4ADJ - chains A and B of the 3 polymer chains in the assembly; structure by X-ray diffraction, 1.94 A resolution.

Chain A (and B):
Protein: E1 envelope glycoprotein
Source organism: Rubella virus
Notes: fragment: ectodomain; chain B of this document is another copy of the same molecule, construct and numbering; everything in this record applies to it too
Reference sequence: P08563 (POLS_RUBVM); residues 1-436 here correspond to UniProt positions 583-1018 (UniProt number = residue number + 582)
Sequence (473 residues; each row starts with the number of its first residue):
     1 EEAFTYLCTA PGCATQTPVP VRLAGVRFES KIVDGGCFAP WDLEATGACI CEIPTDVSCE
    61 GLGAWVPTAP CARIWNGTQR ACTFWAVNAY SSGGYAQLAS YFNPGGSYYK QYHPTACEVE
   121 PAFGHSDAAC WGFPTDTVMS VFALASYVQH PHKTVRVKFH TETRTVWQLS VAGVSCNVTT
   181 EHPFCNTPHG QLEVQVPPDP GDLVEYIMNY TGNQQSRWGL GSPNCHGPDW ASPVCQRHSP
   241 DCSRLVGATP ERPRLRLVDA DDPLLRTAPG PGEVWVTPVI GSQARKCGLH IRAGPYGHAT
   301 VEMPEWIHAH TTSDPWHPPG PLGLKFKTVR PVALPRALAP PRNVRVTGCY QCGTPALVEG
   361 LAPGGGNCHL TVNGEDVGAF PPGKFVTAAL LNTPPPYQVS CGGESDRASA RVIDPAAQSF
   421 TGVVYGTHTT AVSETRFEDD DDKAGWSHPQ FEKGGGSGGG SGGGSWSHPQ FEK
Disordered / not traced: 1, 210-213, 437-473 (chain B: 1, 210-212, 436-473)
Disulfide bonds: Cys8-Cys13, Cys37-Cys242, Cys49-Cys287, Cys51-Cys130, Cys59-Cys71, Cys82-Cys117, Cys176-Cys185, Cys225-Cys235, Cys349-Cys352, Cys368-Cys401
Glycans and other covalent adducts: N-acetylglucosamine (NAG) linked to Asn177
Ion coordination: Na+: Asn88, Ala89, Asp136, Thr137; Ca2+: Asn88, Ala89, Asp136, Thr137
Curated features (UniProtKB/Swiss-Prot):
  - binding site (Ca(2+)): Asn88, Ala89, Asp136, Thr137
  - glycosylation: Asn76 (N-linked (GlcNAc...) asparagine), Asn177 (N-linked (GlcNAc...) asparagine), Asn209 (N-linked (GlcNAc...) asparagine), Thr429 (O-linked (GalNAc...) threonine), Thr430 (O-linked (GalNAc...) threonine)

How chain A and chain B interact:
Residue-residue contacts (130; chain A residue first):
  Val33(A) - Pro228(B)
  Asp34(A) - Pro228(B)
  Phe38(A) - His226(B)
  Gln79(A) - Gly270(B)
  Gln79(A) - Pro271(B)
  Arg80(A) - Thr267(B)
  Asn103(A) - Phe123(B)
  Ser107(A) - Phe123(B)  hydrogen bond (side chain-backbone)
  Ser107(A) - Gly124(B)
  Tyr108(A) - Phe123(B)
  Tyr108(A) - Gly124(B)
  Gln111(A) - Gly124(B)
  Pro114(A) - Pro263(B)
  Thr115(A) - Asp262(B)
  Thr115(A) - Pro263(B)
  Ala116(A) - Pro263(B)
  Ala116(A) - Leu264(B)
  Glu118(A) - Arg256(B)  salt bridge
  Phe159(A) - Asn224(B)
  Phe159(A) - His226(B)
  Glu162(A) - Pro200(B)
  Glu162(A) - Leu220(B)
  Glu162(A) - Trp316(B)
  Arg164(A) - Pro198(B)
  Thr180(A) - Gln195(B)
  Thr180(A) - Pro198(B)
  Glu181(A) - Gln195(B)  hydrogen bond (backbone-side chain)
  Glu181(A) - Pro197(B)
  Glu181(A) - Pro198(B)
  Glu181(A) - Pro318(B)
  His182(A) - Gly320(B)
  Pro183(A) - Gln195(B)
  Phe184(A) - Phe4(B)  hydrophobic
  Phe184(A) - Tyr6(B)
  Phe184(A) - Gln195(B)
  Gln191(A) - Phe4(B)
  Glu193(A) - Lys325(B)  salt bridge
  Asp199(A) - Pro198(B)
  Cys225(A) - His226(B)
  Val234(A) - His226(B)
  His238(A) - His226(B)  hydrogen bond (side chain-backbone)
  His238(A) - Gly227(B)
  Leu245(A) - His298(B)
  Val246(A) - Trp230(B)
  Val246(A) - Gly297(B)
  Gly247(A) - Trp230(B)
  Gly247(A) - Gly297(B)  hydrogen bond (backbone-backbone)
  Gly247(A) - His298(B)
  Thr249(A) - His298(B)  hydrogen bond
  Glu251(A) - Arg254(B)  salt bridge
  Arg252(A) - Ala268(B)
  Arg252(A) - Gly270(B)
  Arg252(A) - Glu273(B)  salt bridge
  Lys327(A) - Lys325(B)
  Val329(A) - Glu2(B)
  Val329(A) - Ala3(B)
  Val329(A) - Phe4(B)
  Pro331(A) - Phe4(B)
  Val332(A) - Phe4(B)  hydrogen bond (backbone-backbone)
  Val332(A) - Thr17(B)
  Leu334(A) - Thr5(B)
  Leu334(A) - Tyr6(B)
  Cys352(A) - Pro228(B)
  Thr354(A) - Ala309(B)
  Thr354(A) - His310(B)  hydrogen bond (side chain-backbone)
  Thr354(A) - Thr311(B)
  Pro355(A) - Thr312(B)
  Pro355(A) - Trp316(B)
  Asn367(A) - Cys8(B)
  Val377(A) - Pro319(B)
  Gly378(A) - Pro319(B)
  Ala379(A) - Cys8(B)
  Ala379(A) - Ala10(B)
  Ala379(A) - Cys13(B)
  Phe380(A) - Ala10(B)  hydrophobic
  Pro381(A) - Pro11(B)
  Pro381(A) - Gly12(B)
  Pro381(A) - Cys13(B)
  Ala388(A) - Trp316(B)  hydrogen bond (backbone-side chain)
  Leu390(A) - Leu220(B)  hydrophobic
  Leu390(A) - Trp316(B)
  Gln418(A) - Ala309(B)  hydrogen bond (side chain-backbone)
  Gln418(A) - His310(B)  hydrogen bond (backbone-side chain)
  Ser419(A) - Pro228(B)
  Ser419(A) - Trp230(B)  hydrogen bond (backbone-side chain)
  Thr421(A) - Trp306(B)
  Thr421(A) - Ala309(B)
  Thr421(A) - His310(B)  hydrogen bond (backbone-side chain)
  Gly422(A) - Val301(B)
  Gly422(A) - Glu302(B)  hydrogen bond (backbone-backbone)
  Gly422(A) - Glu305(B)
  Gly422(A) - Trp306(B)
  Val423(A) - Ala231(B)  hydrophobic
  Val423(A) - Ala299(B)  hydrophobic
  Val423(A) - Thr300(B)
  Val424(A) - Ala299(B)
  Val424(A) - Thr300(B)  hydrogen bond (backbone-backbone)
  Val424(A) - Glu302(B)
  Tyr425(A) - His298(B)
  Tyr425(A) - Ala299(B)  hydrophobic
  Gly426(A) - Pro295(B)
  Gly426(A) - His298(B)  hydrogen bond (backbone-backbone)
  Thr427(A) - Ala268(B)
  Thr427(A) - Pro269(B)
  Thr427(A) - Arg292(B)
  Thr427(A) - Ala293(B)
  His428(A) - Ile291(B)
  His428(A) - Arg292(B)
  His428(A) - Ala293(B)  hydrogen bond (backbone-backbone)
  Thr429(A) - His290(B)
  Thr429(A) - Ile291(B)
  Thr429(A) - Arg292(B)
  Thr430(A) - Ala45(B)
  Thr430(A) - His290(B)
  Thr430(A) - Ile291(B)  hydrogen bond (backbone-backbone)
  Ala431(A) - Leu289(B)
  Val432(A) - Gly47(B)
  Val432(A) - Pro67(B)
  Val432(A) - Gly288(B)
  Val432(A) - Leu289(B)  hydrogen bond (backbone-backbone)
  Val432(A) - Ile291(B)  hydrophobic
  Glu434(A) - Gly281(B)
  Glu434(A) - Ser282(B)  hydrogen bond
  Glu434(A) - Gln283(B)  hydrogen bond (side chain-backbone)
  Glu434(A) - Lys286(B)
  Glu434(A) - Cys287(B)
  Glu434(A) - Gly288(B)
  Thr435(A) - Ala64(B)
  Thr435(A) - Gln283(B)  hydrogen bond (backbone-side chain)
  Thr435(A) - Lys286(B)  hydrogen bond
Also at the interface, not in a pair above, chain A (74 interface residues in all): Glu2, Gly35, Pro104, Lys110, Cys235, Arg330, Gly353, Asp376, Pro415
Also at the interface, not in a pair above, chain B (81 interface residues in all): Thr15, Thr46, Ala48, Trp65, Pro104, His125, Val196, Asp199, Asp229, Glu251, Trp275, Pro321, Gly323

Summary:
The interface between chain A and chain B involves 74 residues on one side and 81 on the other, with 22
hydrogen bonds and 4 salt bridges. Polar pairs include Glu118(A)-Arg256(B), Glu193(A)-Lys325(B) and
Glu251(A)-Arg254(B). N-acetylglucosamine is covalently linked to Asn177(A).
Chain A and chain B are both E1 envelope glycoprotein (Rubella virus); the structure, Crystal structure of the
Rubella virus glycoprotein E1 in its post-fusion form crystallized in presence of ..., was determined by X-ray
diffraction (same publication as 4ADG, 4ADI and 4B3V).
